PDB entry 5OT2 | X-ray diffraction, 3.20 A resolution | chains B and T of the 15 polymer chains in the assembly

== Chain B ==
Name: DNA-directed RNA polymerase II subunit RPB2
From: Saccharomyces cerevisiae (strain ATCC 204508 / S288c)
Notes: EC 2.7.7.6
UniProt: P08518 (RPB2_YEAST); residue numbers follow UniProt; this construct covers 1-1224
Chain sequence (1224 residues; row label = number of the first residue in the row):
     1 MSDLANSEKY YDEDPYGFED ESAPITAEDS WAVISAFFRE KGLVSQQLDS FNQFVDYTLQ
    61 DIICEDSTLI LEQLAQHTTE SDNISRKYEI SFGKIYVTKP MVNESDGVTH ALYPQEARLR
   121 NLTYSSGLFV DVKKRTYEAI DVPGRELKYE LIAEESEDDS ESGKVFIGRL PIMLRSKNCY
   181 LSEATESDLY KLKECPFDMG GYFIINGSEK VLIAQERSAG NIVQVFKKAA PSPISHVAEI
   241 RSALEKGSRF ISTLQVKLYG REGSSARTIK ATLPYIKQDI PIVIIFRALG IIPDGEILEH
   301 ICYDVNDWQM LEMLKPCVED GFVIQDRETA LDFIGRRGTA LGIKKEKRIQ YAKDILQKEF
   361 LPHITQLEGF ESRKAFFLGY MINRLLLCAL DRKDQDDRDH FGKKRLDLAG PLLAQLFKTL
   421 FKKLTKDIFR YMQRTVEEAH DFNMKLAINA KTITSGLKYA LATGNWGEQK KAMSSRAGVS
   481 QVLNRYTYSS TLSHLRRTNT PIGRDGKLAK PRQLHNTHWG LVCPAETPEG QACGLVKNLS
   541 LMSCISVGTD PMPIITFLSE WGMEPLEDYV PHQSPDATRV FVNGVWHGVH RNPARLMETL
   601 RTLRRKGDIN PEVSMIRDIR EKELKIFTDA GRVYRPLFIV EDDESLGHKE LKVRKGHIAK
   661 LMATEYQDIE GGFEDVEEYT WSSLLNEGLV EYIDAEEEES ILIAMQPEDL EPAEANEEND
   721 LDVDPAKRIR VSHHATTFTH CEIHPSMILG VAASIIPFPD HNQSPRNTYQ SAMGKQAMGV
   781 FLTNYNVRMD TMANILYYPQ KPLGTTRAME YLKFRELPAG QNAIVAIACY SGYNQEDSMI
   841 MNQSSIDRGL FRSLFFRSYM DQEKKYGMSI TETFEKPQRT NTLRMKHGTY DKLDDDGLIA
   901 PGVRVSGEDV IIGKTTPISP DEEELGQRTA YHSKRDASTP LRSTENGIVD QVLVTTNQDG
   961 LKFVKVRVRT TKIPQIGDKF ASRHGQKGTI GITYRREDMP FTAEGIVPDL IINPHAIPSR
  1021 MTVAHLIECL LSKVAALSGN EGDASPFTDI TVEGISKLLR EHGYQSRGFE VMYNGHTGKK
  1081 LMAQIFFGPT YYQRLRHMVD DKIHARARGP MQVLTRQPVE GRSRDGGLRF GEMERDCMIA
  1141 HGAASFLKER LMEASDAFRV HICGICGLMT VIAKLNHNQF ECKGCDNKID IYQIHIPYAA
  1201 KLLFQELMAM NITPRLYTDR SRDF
Unresolved in the structure: 1-19, 71-89, 135-163, 249-250, 337-344, 437-445, 470-471, 669-677, 716-721, 881-883, 919-932
Metal / ion sites: Zn2+: Cys1163, Cys1166, Cys1182, Cys1185

== Chain T ==
Molecule: DNA template strand
Sequence (26 nucleotides; row label = number of the first residue in the row):
     4 ACCTCAACTA CTTGXCCCUC CTCATT
Unresolved in the structure: 4-9, 29
Covalently attached groups: 2-ethyl-7-methoxy-naphthalene (AHW) linked to 4DU_18
Modified residues: 4DU (1-(2-deoxy-5-O-phosphono-beta-D-erythro-pentofuranosyl)-1H-imidazo[4,5-c]pyridin-4-amine) at position 18; BRU (5-bromo-2'-deoxyuridine-5'-monophosphate) at position 22

== Chain B / chain T interface ==
Pairs across the interface (13):
  Lys210(B) - DC26(T)  salt bridge to the phosphate
  Thr791(B) - DT25(T)  hydrogen bond to the phosphate
  Met792(B) - DC24(T)  phosphate contact
  Arg857(B) - DC24(T)  salt bridge to the phosphate
  Arg942(B) - DC23(T)  hydrogen bond to the phosphate
  Arg942(B) - DC24(T)  salt bridge to the phosphate
  Gly1121(B) - BRU_22(T)  phosphate contact
  Arg1122(B) - BRU_22(T)  hydrogen bond to the phosphate
  Ser1123(B) - DC23(T)  phosphate contact
  Leu1128(B) - DC21(T)  phosphate contact
  Arg1129(B) - DC20(T)  salt bridge to the phosphate
  Arg1129(B) - DC21(T)  hydrogen bond to the phosphate
  Gly1131(B) - DC20(T)  phosphate contact
Interface residues without a listed pair, chain B (18 interface residues in all): Ser208, Ala462, Thr463, Gly1127, Glu1132, Met1133, Glu1134
Interface residues without a listed pair, chain T (8 interface residues in all): DC19

== Overview ==
18 residues of chain B and 8 residues of chain T are in contact; the contacts include 4 hydrogen bonds and 4
salt bridges. Among the polar pairs are Thr791(B)-DT25(T), Arg942(B)-DC23(T) and Arg1122(B)-BRU_22(T).
2-ethyl-7-methoxy-naphthalene is covalently linked to 4DU_18(T).
Here chain B is DNA-directed RNA polymerase II subunit RPB2 (Saccharomyces cerevisiae (strain ATCC 204508 /
S288c)) and chain T is DNA template strand. Entry 5OT2 (RNA polymerase II elongation complex in the presence
of 3d-Napht-A) was determined by X-ray diffraction.
